6ZI7 - chain A; structure by X-ray diffraction, 2.28 A resolution.

Chain A:
Protein: Cytochrome P-450
From: Streptomyces antibioticus
UniProtKB: Q59819 (Q59819_STRAT); residues 1-407 here = UniProt positions 1-407
Chain sequence (407 residues; each row starts with the number of its first residue):
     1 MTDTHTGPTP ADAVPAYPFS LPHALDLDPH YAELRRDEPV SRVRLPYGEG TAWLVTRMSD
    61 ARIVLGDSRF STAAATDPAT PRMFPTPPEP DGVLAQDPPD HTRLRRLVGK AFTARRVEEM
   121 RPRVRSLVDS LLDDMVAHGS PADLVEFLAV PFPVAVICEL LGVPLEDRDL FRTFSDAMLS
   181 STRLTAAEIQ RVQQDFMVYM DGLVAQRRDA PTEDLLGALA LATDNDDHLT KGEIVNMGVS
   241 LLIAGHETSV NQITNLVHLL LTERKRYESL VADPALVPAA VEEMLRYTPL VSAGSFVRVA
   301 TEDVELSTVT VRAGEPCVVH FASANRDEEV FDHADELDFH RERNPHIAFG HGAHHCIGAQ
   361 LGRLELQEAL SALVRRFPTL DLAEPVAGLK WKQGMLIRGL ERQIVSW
Not modelled in the structure: 1-11
Ion coordination: heme Fe near C356 (its only coordinating residue here)
Small-molecule neighbours:
  - heme (HEM): V93, L94, H101, R105, F112, I157, M237, S240, L241, A244, G245, T248, S249, Q252, L285, L290, F296, R298, F321, A348, F349, G350, A353, H354, C356, I357, G358, L361, G362, L366
  - QR8 ((3R,4S,5R,6S,7S,9S,11R,12S,13R,14R)-3,5,7,9,11,13,14-heptamethyl-4,6,12-tris(oxidanyl)-1-oxacyclotetradecane-2,10-dione): F84, L94, M178, L179, S240, I243, A244, T248, V291, S295, F296, L396, I397
  - alpha-L-rhamnopyranose (RAM): F84, T86, P87, P88, E89, G92, V93, L94, M178, L179, I189, Q193, N236, V239, S240, I243
What the authors report for this chain:
  - binding site for alpha-L-rhamnopyranose: E89, M178, Q193, N236, V239, S240, I243

In short:
Chain A binds heme, compound QR8 and alpha-L-rhamnopyranose. The paper reports a binding site for
alpha-L-rhamnopyranose at E89, M178 and Q193 among others.
Chain A is Cytochrome P-450 (Streptomyces antibioticus); the structure, Crystal structure of
OleP-oleandolide(DEO) bound to L-rhamnose, was determined by X-ray diffraction, deposited together with 6ZHZ,
6ZI2 and 6ZI3.
